8C7G - chains B and C of the 3 polymer chains in the assembly; structure by electron microscopy, 3.20 A resolution.

# Chain B
Name: Caffeine, calcium, zinc sensitivity 1
Source organism: Drosophila melanogaster
Reference sequence: Q9VZL5 (Q9VZL5_DROME); residues 1-485 here = UniProt positions 1-485
Sequence (507 residues; each row starts with the number of its first residue):
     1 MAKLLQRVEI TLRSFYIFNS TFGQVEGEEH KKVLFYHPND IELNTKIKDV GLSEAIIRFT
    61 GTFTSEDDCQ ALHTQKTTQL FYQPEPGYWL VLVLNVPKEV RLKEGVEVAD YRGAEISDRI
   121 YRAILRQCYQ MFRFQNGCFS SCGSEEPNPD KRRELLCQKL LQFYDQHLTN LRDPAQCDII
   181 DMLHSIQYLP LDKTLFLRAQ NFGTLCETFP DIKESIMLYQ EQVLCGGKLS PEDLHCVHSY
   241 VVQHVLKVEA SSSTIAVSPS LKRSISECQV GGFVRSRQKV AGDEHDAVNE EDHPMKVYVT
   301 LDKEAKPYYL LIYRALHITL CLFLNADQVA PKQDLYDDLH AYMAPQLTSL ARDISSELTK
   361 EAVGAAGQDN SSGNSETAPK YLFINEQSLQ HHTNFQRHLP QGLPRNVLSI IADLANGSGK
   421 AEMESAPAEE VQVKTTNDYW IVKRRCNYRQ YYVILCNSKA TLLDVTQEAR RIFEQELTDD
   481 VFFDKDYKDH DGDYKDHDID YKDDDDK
Disordered / not traced: 1-5, 101-107, 249-270, 276-291, 362-377, 396-402, 417-425, 485-507
Differences from the reference sequence: expression tag (486-507)

# Chain C
Name: Vacuolar fusion protein MON1 homolog
Source organism: Drosophila melanogaster
Reference sequence: Q9VR38 (Q9VR38_DROME); numbering as in UniProt (aligned over 1-528)
Sequence (528 residues; numbered 1 to 528; the number before each row is that of its first residue):
     1 MEVEQTSVRS DTNSTCEYLD AEGDPESPNL YQEADPDQEA EQQNHSIISE LRDGLGTMRD
    61 NSALSPEPGQ ENKGLAASVE SLALSTSTSA KTEDSIGGGL EEEYDYQHDS LWQGQKKHIF
   121 ILSEAGKPIF SLHGNEDKLA TLFGVIQALV SFVQMGQDAI TSIHAGGIKF AFMQRSSLIL
   181 VAASRSNMSV QQLQLQLGDV YNQILSILTY SHMTKIFERR KNFDLRRLLS GSERLFYNLL
   241 ANDSSSAKVS NNIFTFLTNS IRVFPLPTTI RSQITSAIQS NCSKIKNLVF AVLIANNKLI
   301 ALVRMKKYSI HPADLRLIFN LVECSESFKS SENWSPICLP KFDMNGYLHA HVSYLADDCQ
   361 ACLLLLSVDR DAFFTLAEAK AKITEKLRKS HCLEAINEEL QQPFNAKLYQ QVVGIPELRH
   421 FLYKPKSTAQ LLCPMLRHPY KSLTELERLE AIYCDLLHRI HNSSRPLKLI YEMKEREVVL
   481 AWATGTYELY AIFEPVVDKA TVIKYVDKLI KWIEKEYDVY FIRNHATF
Disordered / not traced: 1-103, 245-249
UniProt features mapped onto this chain:
  - mutagenesis: Ile47 to Ile48 (Disruption of autoinhibition resulting in increased Rab5-dependent GEF activity), Trp334 (W334A: Reduced Rab5-dependent Mon1-Ccz1 complex GEF activity towards Rab7 on membranes but not in solution, possibly due to disruption of interaction with Rab5)

# Interface between chain B and chain C
Residue-residue contacts - 55 pairs, chain B then chain C:
  Lys48(B) with Phe152(C)
  Leu52(B) with Phe152(C), hydrophobic
  Ala55(B) with Leu149(C), hydrophobic
  Ile56(B) with Leu149(C), hydrophobic; Ile163(C), hydrophobic
  Phe59(B) with Phe170(C), hydrophobic
  Gly61(B) with Gln107(C)
  Thr62(B) with Tyr106(C); Gln113(C), hydrogen bond (backbone-side chain)
  Phe63(B) with Trp112(C), hydrophobic; Gln113(C); Phe170(C), hydrophobic
  Thr64(B) with Ile168(C)
  Asp68(B) with Ala165(C); Gly166(C), hydrogen bond (backbone-backbone)
  Gln70(B) with His164(C), hydrogen bond (backbone-backbone)
  Ala71(B) with His164(C), hydrogen bond (backbone-backbone)
  His73(B) with Thr161(C), hydrogen bond (backbone-backbone); Ser162(C), hydrogen bond (backbone-backbone); His164(C), hydrogen bond
  Thr74(B) with Asp158(C); Ala159(C); Thr161(C)
  Gln75(B) with Asp158(C), hydrogen bond (backbone-side chain); Ala159(C), hydrogen bond (backbone-backbone); Thr161(C)
  Lys76(B) with Gln157(C); Asp158(C), hydrogen bond (backbone-side chain)
  Arg112(B) with Ser464(C)
  Glu115(B) with Ser464(C)
  Ser409(B) with Arg465(C)
  Ile410(B) with Arg465(C); Leu467(C), hydrophobic
  Asp413(B) with Arg465(C), salt bridge
  Pro427(B) with Glu475(C)
  Glu429(B) with Met473(C)
  Glu430(B) with Tyr471(C); Glu472(C); Met473(C), hydrogen bond (backbone-backbone)
  Val431(B) with Tyr471(C)
  Gln432(B) with Leu469(C); Ile470(C); Tyr471(C), hydrogen bond (backbone-backbone); Lys499(C), hydrogen bond
  Val433(B) with Leu467(C), hydrophobic; Leu469(C)
  Lys434(B) with Leu467(C); Lys468(C), hydrogen bond (backbone-backbone); Leu469(C), hydrogen bond (backbone-backbone)
  Thr435(B) with Pro466(C)
  Thr436(B) with Pro466(C), hydrogen bond (side chain-backbone)
  Leu462(B) with Leu469(C), hydrophobic; Lys499(C)
  Leu463(B) with Ile503(C), hydrophobic
  Thr466(B) with Lys499(C), hydrogen bond
Interface residues without a listed pair, chain B (42 interface residues in all): Thr60, Cys69, Leu72, Thr77, Ala114, Asn406, Ala428, Asp438, Trp440
Interface residues without a listed pair, chain C (40 interface residues in all): Phe120, Leu142, Val145, Ile146, Val153, Ile160, Phe172, Arg185, Arg459, Ser463

# In short
Chain B and chain C form an interface of 42 and 40 residues respectively, with 17 hydrogen bonds and 1 salt
bridge. Polar pairs include Asp413(B)-Arg465(C), Thr62(B)-Gln113(C) and His73(B)-His164(C). Curated annotation
(UniProt) lists 3 mutagenesis sites on chain C.
Here chain B is Caffeine, calcium, zinc sensitivity 1 and chain C is Vacuolar fusion protein MON1 homolog,
both from Drosophila melanogaster. Entry 8C7G (Drosophila melanogaster Rab7 GEF complex Mon1-Ccz1-Bulli) was
determined by electron microscopy.
